1JKK - chain A; structure by X-ray diffraction, 2.40 A resolution.

== Chain A ==
Molecule: Death-associated protein kinase
Source organism: Homo sapiens
Notes: EC 2.7.1.-; fragment: catalytic domain, protein kinase domain
Reference sequence: P53355 (DAPK1_HUMAN); numbering as in UniProt (aligned over 2-285)
Chain sequence (294 residues; numbered 2 to 295; the number before each row is that of its first residue):
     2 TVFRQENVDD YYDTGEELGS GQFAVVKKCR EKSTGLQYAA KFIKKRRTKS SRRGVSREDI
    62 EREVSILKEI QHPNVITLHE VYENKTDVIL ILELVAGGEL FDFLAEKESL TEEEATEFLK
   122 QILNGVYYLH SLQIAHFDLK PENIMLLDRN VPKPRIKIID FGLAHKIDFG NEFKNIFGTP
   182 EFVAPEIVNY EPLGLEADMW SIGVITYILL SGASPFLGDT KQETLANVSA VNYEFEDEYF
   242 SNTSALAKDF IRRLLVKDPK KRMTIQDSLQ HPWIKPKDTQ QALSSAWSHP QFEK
Disordered / not traced: 278-292, 294-295
Ion coordination: Mg2+: Asn144, Asp161 (together with AMP-PNP)
Small-molecule neighbours: AMP-PNP (ANP; phosphoaminophosphonic acid-adenylate ester): Leu19, Gly20, Ser21, Gly22, Gln23, Phe24, Ala25, Val27, Ala40, Lys42, Ile77, Leu93, Glu94, Leu95, Val96, Glu100, Glu143, Asn144, Met146, Ile160, Asp161
Curated features (UniProtKB/Swiss-Prot):
  - active site: Asp139 (Proton acceptor)
  - binding site (ATP): Leu19 to Val27, Lys42, Glu94 to Val96, Glu100, Asp161

== Summary ==
Chain A binds AMP-PNP. Asn144 and Asp161 form the Mg2+ site. Curated annotation (UniProt) lists active-site
residue Asp139 and 15 ATP-binding residues.
Chain A is Death-associated protein kinase (Homo sapiens); the structure, 2.4A X-ray structure of ternary
complex of a catalytic domain of death-associated protein kinase with ATP ..., was determined by X-ray
diffraction together with 1IG1, 1JKL, 1JKS and 1JKT from the same study.
